Entry 8OX1 (electron microscopy, 2.70 A resolution); this record covers chains J and M of the 12 polymer chains in the assembly.

[Chain J]
Molecule: Telomeric DNA G strand
Organism: Homo sapiens
Sequence (145 nucleotides; each row starts with the number of its first residue; numbers below 1 keep their minus sign (DA-70 is residue -70)):
   -70 ATCTTAGGGT TAGGGTTAGG GTTAGGGTTA GGGTTAGGGT TAGGGTTAGG GTTAGGGTTA
   -10 GGGTTAGGGT TAGGGTTAGG GTTAGGGTTA GGGTTAGGGT TAGGGTTAGG GTTAGGGTTA
    50 GGGTTAGGGT TAGGGTTAGG GTGAT

[Chain M]
Molecule: Telomeric repeat-binding factor 1
Organism: Homo sapiens
UniProt: P54274 (TERF1_HUMAN); residue numbers follow UniProt; this construct covers 1-439
Amino-acid sequence (439 residues; row label = number of the first residue in the row):
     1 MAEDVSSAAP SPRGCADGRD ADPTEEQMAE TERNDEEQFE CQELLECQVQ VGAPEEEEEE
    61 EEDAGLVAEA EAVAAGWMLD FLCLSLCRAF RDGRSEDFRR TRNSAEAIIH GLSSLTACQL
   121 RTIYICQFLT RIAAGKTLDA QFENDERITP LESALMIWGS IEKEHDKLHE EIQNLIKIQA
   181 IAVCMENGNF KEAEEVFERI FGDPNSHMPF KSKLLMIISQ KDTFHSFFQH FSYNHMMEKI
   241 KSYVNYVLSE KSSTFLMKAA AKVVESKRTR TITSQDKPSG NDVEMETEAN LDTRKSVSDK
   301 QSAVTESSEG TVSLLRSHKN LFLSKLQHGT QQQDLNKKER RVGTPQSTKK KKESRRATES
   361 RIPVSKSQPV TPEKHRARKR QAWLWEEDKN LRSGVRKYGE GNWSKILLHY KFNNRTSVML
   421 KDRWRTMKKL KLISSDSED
Disordered / not traced: 1-374
Modified / non-standard residues: Ser434 (phosphoserine; SEP); Ser435 (phosphoserine; SEP); Ser437 (phosphoserine; SEP)
UniProt features mapped onto this chain:
  - DNA-binding region: Trp403 to Lys428 (H-T-H motif)
  - motif: Lys337 to Arg356 (Nuclear localization signal)
  - modified residue: Ala2 (N-acetylalanine), Ser11 (Phosphoserine), Ser219 (Phosphoserine)
  - cross-link (Glycyl lysine isopeptide (Lys-Gly)): Lys213 (interchain with G-Cter in SUMO2), Lys325 (interchain with G-Cter in SUMO2), Lys366 (interchain with G-Cter in SUMO2)
What the authors report for this chain:
  - conformationally variable residues (order/disorder transition): Lys431 to Asp439
  - post-translational modification sites: Ser434, Ser435, Ser437
  - mutagenesis - S434A/S435A/S437A: abolished binding to teloNCP
  - mutagenesis - S434D/S435D/S437D: increased binding to teloNCP
  - binding site for Telomeric DNA C strand: Leu384 to Arg396
  - mutagenesis - L384A/W385A/K389A: decreased binding to teloNCP

[How chain J and chain M interact]
Contacting residue pairs - 14 pairs, chain J then chain M:
  DT-67(J) with Ser404(M), phosphate contact
  DT-66(J) with Gly401(M), phosphate contact; Asn402(M), phosphate contact; Trp403(M), hydrogen bond to the phosphate; Ser404(M), hydrogen bond to the phosphate; Ser417(M), phosphate contact; Val418(M), base contact
  DA-65(J) with Trp403(M), hydrogen bond to the phosphate; Lys421(M), base contact
  DG-64(J) with Lys421(M), hydrogen bond to the base; Arg425(M), base contact
  DG-63(J) with Arg425(M), hydrogen bond to the base
  DA-59(J) with Arg380(M), sugar contact
  DG-58(J) with Lys379(M), phosphate contact
Other interface residues (no listed pair), chain J (8 interface residues in all): DG-62
Other interface residues (no listed pair), chain M (11 interface residues in all): Asp422

[Summary]
8 residues of chain J face 11 of chain M across their interface, with 5 hydrogen bonds. Among the polar pairs
are DG-64(J)-Lys421(M), DG-63(J)-Arg425(M) and DT-66(J)-Trp403(M). The paper reports a binding site for
Telomeric DNA C strand at Leu384(M); S434A/S435A/S437A of chain M abolish binding to teloNCP; 3 substitutions
were tested in all.
Here chain J is Telomeric DNA G strand and chain M is Telomeric repeat-binding factor 1, both from Homo
sapiens. Entry 8OX1 (Structure of TRF1core in complex with telomeric nucleosome) was determined by electron
microscopy.
